2WWG - chain A; structure by X-ray diffraction, 2.40 A resolution.

[Chain A]
Molecule: Thymidilate kinase, putative
Source organism: Plasmodium falciparum
Notes: EC 2.7.4.9
UniProtKB: Q8I4S1 (Q8I4S1_PLAF7); numbering as in UniProt (aligned over 1-210)
Sequence (212 residues; each row starts with the number of its first residue; numbers below 1 keep their minus sign (Ser-1 is residue -1)):
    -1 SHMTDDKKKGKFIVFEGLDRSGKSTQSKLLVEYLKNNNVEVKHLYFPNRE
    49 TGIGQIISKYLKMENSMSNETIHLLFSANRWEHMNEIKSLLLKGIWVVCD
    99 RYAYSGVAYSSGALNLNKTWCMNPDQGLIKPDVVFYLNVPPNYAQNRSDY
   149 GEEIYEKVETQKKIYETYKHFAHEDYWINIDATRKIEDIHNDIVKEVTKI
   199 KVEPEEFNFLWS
Unresolved in the structure: -1 to 1
Differences from the reference sequence: expression tag (-1 to 0)
UniProt features mapped onto this chain:
  - region: Gln143 to Lys155 (LID)
  - binding site (dGMP): Asp17, Phe74, Arg78, Arg99, Tyr107, Ser108, Tyr153
  - binding site (dTMP): Asp17, Arg47, Phe74, Arg78, Arg99, Tyr107
  - binding site (ATP): Arg18, Ser19, Gly20, Lys21, Ser22, Thr23, Arg182
  - mutagenesis: Tyr43 (Y43R/L: No defect in catalytic activity), Phe74 (F74A: Loss of thymidylate and guanylate kinase activities), Tyr107 (Y107F: 4 to 5-fold decrease in affinity for dTMP and dGMP. 6-fold decrease in catalytic efficiency with dTMP as substrate. 65-fold decrease in catalytic efficiency with dGMP as substrate), Ser108 (S108A: No defect in thymidylate kinase activity. 1.3-fold reduction in affinity for dGMP; S108T: No defect in thymidylate kinase activity. 2.1-fold reduction in affinity for dGMP), Ala111 (A111K: 8-fold decrease in affinity for dTMP. 4-fold decrease in affinity for dGMP ...), Tyr153 (Y153F: 2.5-fold reduction in affinity for dTMP. 2.6-fold reduction in affinity for dGMP)
Bound ions: Na+ site 1: Asp17, Glu154 (together with 2'-deoxyguanosine-5'-monophosphate); Na+ site 2: Ser22 (together with ADP)
Small-molecule neighbours:
  - ADP (adenosine-5'-diphosphate): Leu16, Arg18, Ser19, Gly20, Lys21, Ser22, Thr23, Arg145, Ser146, Arg182, Lys183, Ile184, Ile187
  - 2'-deoxyguanosine-5'-monophosphate (DGP): Asp17, Lys21, Phe44, Pro45, Arg47, Leu59, His71, Phe74, Arg78, Arg99, Ser103, Gly104, Tyr107, Ser108, Leu112, Glu151, Tyr153
What the authors report for this chain:
  - mutagenesis - A111K: decreased catalytic activity
  - mutagenesis - Y43K, Y43L, S108T: unchanged catalytic activity (citing earlier work)

[Overview]
Ligands of chain A: 2'-deoxyguanosine-5'-monophosphate and ADP. Asp17 and Glu154 coordinate Na+ site 1. From
UniProt: 7 dGMP-binding residues, 6 dTMP-binding residues, 7 ATP-binding residues and 6 mutagenesis sites.
From the paper: A111K reduces catalytic activity; Y43K, Y43L and S108T leave catalytic activity unchanged.
Chain A is Thymidilate kinase, putative (Plasmodium falciparum); the structure, Plasmodium falciparum
thymidylate kinase in complex with dGMP and ADP, was determined by X-ray diffraction, deposited together with
2WWF, 2WWH and 2WWI.
